3WHT - chains A and B; structure by X-ray diffraction, 1.80 A resolution.

# Chain A
Name: Protein ERGIC-53
Organism: Homo sapiens
Notes: fragment: Carbohydrate recognition domain
UniProt: P49257 (LMAN1_HUMAN); residues 31-269 here = UniProt positions 31-269
Amino-acid sequence (246 residues; each row starts with the number of its first residue):
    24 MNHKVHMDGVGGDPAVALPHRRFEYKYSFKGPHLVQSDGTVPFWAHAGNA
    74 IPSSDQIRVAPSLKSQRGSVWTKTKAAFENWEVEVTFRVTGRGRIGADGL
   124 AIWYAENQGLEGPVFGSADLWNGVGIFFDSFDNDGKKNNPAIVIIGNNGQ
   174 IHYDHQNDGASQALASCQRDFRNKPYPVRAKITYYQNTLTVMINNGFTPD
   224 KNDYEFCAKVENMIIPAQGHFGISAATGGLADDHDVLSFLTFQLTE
Disordered / not traced: 24-43, 155-161, 176-185, 269
Construct notes: expression tag (24-30)
Cystine bridges: Cys-190/Cys-230
Swiss-Prot annotation at these positions:
  - binding site (a carbohydrate): Ser-88, Asp-121, Asn-156, His-178, Gly-251 to Leu-253
  - binding site (Ca(2+)): Asp-152, Phe-154, Asn-156, Asp-181
  - natural variant: Trp-67 (W67S: In F5F8D1)

# Chain B
Name: Multiple coagulation factor deficiency protein 2
Organism: Homo sapiens
UniProt: Q8NI22 (MCFD2_HUMAN); residue numbers follow UniProt; this construct covers 67-146
Amino-acid sequence (104 residues; each row starts with the number of its first residue):
    43 MGHHHHHHHHHHSSGHIEGRHMLEMSPQELQLHYFKMHDYDGNNLLDGLE
    93 LSTAITHVHKEEGSEQAPLMSEDELINIIDGVLRDDDKNNDGYIDYAEFA
   143 KSLQ
Disordered / not traced: 43-69, 98-110, 144-146
Construct notes: expression tag (43-66)
Bound ions: Ca2+ site 1: Asp-81, Asp-83, Asn-85, Leu-87, Glu-92; Ca2+ site 2: Asp-129, Asn-131, Asp-133, Tyr-135
Swiss-Prot annotation at these positions:
  - binding site (Ca(2+)): Asp-81, Asp-83, Asn-85, Glu-92, Asp-129, Asn-131, Asp-133, Tyr-135, Glu-140
  - modified residue: Ser-106 (Phosphoserine)
  - natural variant: Asp-81 (D81H: In F5F8D2), Asp-129 (D129E: In F5F8D2), Tyr-135 (Y135N: In F5F8D2), Ile-136 (I136T: In F5F8D2)

# Chain A / chain B interface
Residue-residue contacts (31):
  Arg-44(A) / Asp-133(B)
  Arg-45(A) / Asn-132(B)  hydrogen bond
  Arg-45(A) / Asp-133(B)
  Arg-45(A) / Gly-134(B)
  Phe-46(A) / Asp-89(B)
  Phe-46(A) / Asp-133(B)  hydrogen bond (backbone-backbone)
  Phe-46(A) / Gly-134(B)
  Phe-46(A) / Tyr-135(B)
  Tyr-48(A) / Gly-90(B)
  Tyr-48(A) / Leu-91(B)
  Tyr-48(A) / Ile-118(B)  hydrogen bond (side chain-backbone)
  Tyr-48(A) / Ile-121(B)  hydrophobic
  Tyr-48(A) / Asp-122(B)  hydrogen bond
  Tyr-48(A) / Leu-125(B)  hydrophobic
  Lys-49(A) / Ile-118(B)
  Ser-51(A) / Leu-91(B)
  Phe-52(A) / Leu-91(B)  hydrophobic
  Lys-53(A) / Asp-83(B)  salt bridge
  Lys-53(A) / Asp-89(B)  salt bridge
  Lys-53(A) / Leu-91(B)
  Pro-55(A) / Tyr-82(B)
  His-56(A) / Tyr-82(B)
  Gln-59(A) / Glu-114(B)  hydrogen bond
  Ser-60(A) / Leu-111(B)
  Asp-61(A) / Leu-111(B)
  Pro-65(A) / Glu-114(B)
  Phe-66(A) / Leu-91(B)  hydrophobic
  Phe-66(A) / Glu-114(B)  hydrogen bond (backbone-side chain)
  Phe-66(A) / Ile-118(B)  hydrophobic
  Lys-96(A) / Glu-114(B)  salt bridge
  Phe-265(A) / Tyr-135(B)
Also at the interface, not in a pair above, chain A (19 interface residues in all): Thr-63, Val-64
Also at the interface, not in a pair above, chain B (18 interface residues in all): Glu-92, Thr-95, Leu-117

# In short
The interface between chain A and chain B involves 19 residues on one side and 18 on the other; the contacts
include 6 hydrogen bonds and 3 salt bridges. Among the polar pairs are Lys-53(A)/Asp-83(B),
Lys-53(A)/Asp-89(B) and Lys-96(A)/Glu-114(B).
Here chain A is Protein ERGIC-53 and chain B is Multiple coagulation factor deficiency protein 2, both from
Homo sapiens. Entry 3WHT (Crystal structure of ERGIC-53/MCFD2, Calcium-free form) was determined by X-ray
diffraction (same publication as 3WHU and 3WNX).
